PDB entry 3ZLA | X-ray diffraction, 3.20 A resolution | chains F and G of the 5 polymer chains in the assembly

[Chain F (and G)]
Name: Nucleoprotein
Organism: Bunyamwera virus
Notes: chain G of this document is another copy of the same molecule, construct and numbering; everything in this record applies to it too
UniProtKB: P16495 (NCAP_BUNYW); residue numbers follow UniProt; this construct covers 1-233
Amino-acid sequence (235 residues; row label = number of the first residue in the row; numbers below 1 keep their minus sign (Gly-1 is residue -1)):
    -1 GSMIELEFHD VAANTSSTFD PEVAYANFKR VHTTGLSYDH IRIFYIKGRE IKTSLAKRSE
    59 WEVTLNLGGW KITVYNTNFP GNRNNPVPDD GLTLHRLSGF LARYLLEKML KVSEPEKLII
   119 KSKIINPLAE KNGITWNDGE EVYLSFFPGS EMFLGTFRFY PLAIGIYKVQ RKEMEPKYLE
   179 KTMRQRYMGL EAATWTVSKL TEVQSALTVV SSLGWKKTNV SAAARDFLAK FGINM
Unresolved in the structure: 11-15, 233
Differences from the reference sequence: expression tag (-1 to 0)
What the authors report for this chain:
  - binding site for the 44-nt RNA strand: His93, Arg94, Tyr176, Lys179
  - mutagenesis - R94A, M150T (5-fold), K179A: decreased binding to RNA
  - mutagenesis - R94A, K179A: decreased binding to the 44-nt RNA strand

[How chain F and chain G interact]
Contacting residue pairs - 40 pairs, chain F then chain G:
  Asp37(F) with Asp8(G)
  Arg40(F) with Asp8(G), salt bridge; Val9(G)
  Ile41(F) with Phe6(G), hydrophobic; His7(G); Asp8(G)
  Lys45(F) with Phe6(G); His7(G), hydrogen bond (side chain-backbone); Val9(G)
  Ile49(F) with Phe6(G), hydrophobic
  Arg56(F) with Ile2(G)
  Glu58(F) with Ile2(G)
  Val61(F) with Ile2(G)
  Thr62(F) with Ile2(G), hydrogen bond (side chain-backbone); Glu3(G); Leu4(G), hydrogen bond (backbone-backbone)
  Leu63(F) with Leu4(G), hydrophobic
  Asn64(F) with Glu3(G); Leu4(G), hydrogen bond (backbone-backbone); Glu5(G); Phe6(G), hydrogen bond (backbone-backbone)
  Leu65(F) with Phe6(G)
  Gly66(F) with Phe6(G), hydrogen bond (backbone-backbone)
  Thr216(F) with Glu178(G)
  Asn217(F) with Glu178(G)
  Val218(F) with Glu178(G)
  Ala221(F) with Ala191(G), hydrophobic; Thr194(G)
  Phe225(F) with Thr194(G); Leu198(G), hydrophobic; Val201(G), hydrophobic
  Leu226(F) with Leu177(G), hydrophobic; Met181(G), hydrophobic
  Lys228(F) with Leu198(G)
  Phe229(F) with Ile164(G), hydrophobic; Gln168(G), hydrogen bond (backbone-side chain); Gln202(G); Leu205(G), hydrophobic
  Ile231(F) with Val167(G), hydrophobic
  Asn232(F) with Pro174(G)
Interface residues without a listed pair, chain F (27 interface residues in all): Ser52, Glu60, Lys69, Ala222
Interface residues without a listed pair, chain G (26 interface residues in all): Met1, Leu160, Lys175, Trp193, Val195

[Overview]
Chain F and chain G form an interface of 27 and 26 residues respectively; the contacts include 7 hydrogen
bonds and 1 salt bridge. Polar contacts include Arg40(F)-Asp8(G), Lys45(F)-His7(G) and Thr62(F)-Ile2(G). From
the paper: a binding site for the 44-nt RNA strand at His93(F), Arg94(F) and Tyr176(F) among others; R94A,
M150T and K179A of chain F reduce binding to RNA.
Both chains are Nucleoprotein (Bunyamwera virus). Entry 3ZLA (Crystal structure of the nucleocapsid protein
from Bunyamwera virus bound to RNA) was determined by X-ray diffraction together with 3ZL9 from the same
study.
